7LR2 - chain D; structure by X-ray diffraction, 2.40 A resolution.

# Chain D
Name: Glycosyl hydrolase BlGH5_18
Organism: Bifidobacterium longum subsp. longum ATCC 55813
Reference sequence: C2GY91 (C2GY91_BIFLN); numbering as in UniProt (aligned over 1-426)
Chain sequence (446 residues; row label = number of the first residue in the row; numbers below 1 keep their minus sign (Met-19 is residue -19)):
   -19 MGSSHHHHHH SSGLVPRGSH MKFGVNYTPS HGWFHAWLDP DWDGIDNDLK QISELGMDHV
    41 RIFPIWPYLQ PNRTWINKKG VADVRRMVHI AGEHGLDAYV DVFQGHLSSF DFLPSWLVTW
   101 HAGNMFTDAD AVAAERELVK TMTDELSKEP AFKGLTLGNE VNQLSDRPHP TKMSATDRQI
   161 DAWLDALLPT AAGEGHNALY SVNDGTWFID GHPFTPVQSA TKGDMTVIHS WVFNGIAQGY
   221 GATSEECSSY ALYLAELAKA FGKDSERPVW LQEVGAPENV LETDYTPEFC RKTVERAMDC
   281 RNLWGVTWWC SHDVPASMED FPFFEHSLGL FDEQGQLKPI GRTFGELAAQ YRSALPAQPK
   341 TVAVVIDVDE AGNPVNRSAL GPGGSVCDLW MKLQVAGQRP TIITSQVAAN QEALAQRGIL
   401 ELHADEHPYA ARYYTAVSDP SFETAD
Unresolved in the structure: -19 to -1, 423-426
Sequence notes: initiating methionine (-19); expression tag (-18 to 0)
Ligand contacts: N-acetylglucosamine (NAG; 2-acetamido-2-deoxy-beta-D-glucopyranose): His86, Ser88, Ser89, Glu140, Asn183, His209, Trp211, Phe213, Glu305, Ala416, Val417, Ser418, Phe422

# In short
Chain D binds N-acetylglucosamine.
Chain D is Glycosyl hydrolase BlGH5_18 (Bifidobacterium longum subsp. longum ATCC 55813); the structure,
Crystal structure of GH5_18 from Bifidobacterium longum subsp. longum ATCC 55813 in complex with GlcNAc, was
determined by X-ray diffraction, deposited together with 7LQX, 7LR1, 7LR6, 7LR7 and 7LR8.
